PDB entry 1N34 | X-ray diffraction, 3.80 A resolution | chains A and M of the 22 polymer chains in the assembly

[Chain A]
Molecule: 16S ribosomal RNA
Source organism: Thermus thermophilus
Sequence (1522 nucleotides; row label = number of the first residue in the row; note: 42 numbers in that range are skipped by the numbering (no residue carries them; nothing is unmodelled there); a row labelled like 190A-190L holds insertion residues (190A, then the next letters in order); numbering starts at 0):
     0 UUUGUUGGAG AGUUUGAUCC UGGCUCAGGG UGAACGCUGG CGGCGUGCCU AAGACAUGCA
    60 AGUCGUGCGG G
    73 CCGCGGGGUU UU
    88 ACUCCG
    95 UGGUC
   101 AGCGGCGGAC GGGUGAGUAA CGCGUGGGU
  129A G
   130 ACCUACCCGG AAGAGGGGGA CAACCCGGGG AAACUCGGGC UAAUCCCCCA UGUGGACCCG
   190 C
190A-190L CCCUUGGGGUGU
   191 GUCCAAAGGG CUUU
   216 GCCCGCUUCC GGAUGGGCCC GCGUCCCAUC AGCUAGUUGG UGGGGUAAUG GCCCACCAAG
   276 GCGACGACGG GUAGCCGGUC UGAGAGGAUG GCCGGCCACA GGGGCACUGA GACACGGGCC
   336 CCACUCCUAC GGGAGGCAGC AGUUAGGAAU CUUCCGCAAU GGGCGCAAGC CUGACGGAGC
   396 GACGCCGCUU GGAGGAAGAA GCCCUUCGGG GUGUAAACUC CUGAA
   442 CCCGGGACGA AACCCCCGAC GA
   474 GGGGACUGAC GGUACCGGG
   494 GUAAUAGCGC CGGCCAACUC CGUGCCAGCA GCCGCGGUAA UACGGAGGGC GCGAGCGUUA
   554 CCCGGAUUCA CUGGGCGUAA AGGGCGUGUA GGCGGCCUGG GGCGUCCCAU GUGAAAGACC
   614 ACGGCUCAAC CGUGGGGGAG CGUGGGAUAC GCUCAGGCUA GACGGUGGGA GAGGGUGGUG
   674 GAAUUCCCGG AGUAGCGGUG AAAUGCGCAG AUACCGGGAG GAACGCCGAU GGCGAAGGCA
   734 GCCACCUGGU CCACCCGUGA CGCUGAGGCG CGAAAGCGUG GGGAGCAAAC CGGAUUAGAU
   794 ACCCGGGUAG UCCACGCCCU AAACGAUGCG CGCUAGGUCU CUGGGUCU
   848 CCUGGGGGCC GAAGCUAACG CGUUAAGCGC GCCGCCUGGG GAGUACGGCC GCAAGGCUGA
   908 AACUCAAAGG AAUUGACGGG GGCCCGCACA AGCGGUGGAG CAUGUGGUUU AAUUCGAAGC
   968 AACGCGAAGA ACCUUACCAG GCCUUGACAU GCUAGG
 1003A G
  1004 AACCCGGGUG AAAGCCUGGG GUGCCCC
1030A-1030D GCGA
  1031 GGGGAGCCCU AGCACAGGUG CUGCAUGGCC GUCGUCAGCU CGUGCCGUGA GGUGUUGGGU
  1091 UAAGUCCCGC AACGAGCGCA ACCCCCGCCG UUAGUUGCCA GCGGUUCGGC CGGGCACUCU
  1151 AACGGGACUG CCCGCGAAA
  1171 GCGGGAGGAA GGAGGGGACG ACGUCUGGUC AGCAUGGCCC UUACGGCCUG GGCGACACAC
  1231 GUGCUACAAU GCCCACUACA AAGCGAUGCC ACCCGGCAAC GGGGAGCUAA UCGCAAAAAG
  1291 GUGGGCCCAG UUCGGAUUGG GGUCUGCAAC CCGACCCCAU GAAGCCGGAA UCGCUAGUAA
  1351 UCGCGGAUCA G
 1361A C
  1362 CAUGCCGCGG UGAAUACGUU CCCGGGCCUU GUACACACCG CCCGUCACGC CAUGGGAGCG
  1422 GGCUCUACCC GAAGUCGCCG GG
  1446 AGCCUACGGG
  1459 CAGGCGCCGA GGGUAGGGCC CGUGACUGGG GCGAAGUCGU AACAAGGUAG CUGUACCGGA
  1519 AGGUGCGGCU GGAUCACCUC CUUUCU
Not modelled in the structure: 0-4, 1535-1538
Reported in the primary citation:
  - conformationally variable residues (order/disorder transition): G530, C1054, A1492, A1493

[Chain M]
Molecule: 30S ribosomal protein S13
Source organism: Thermus thermophilus
Reference sequence: P80377 (RS13_THET8); numbering as in UniProt (aligned over 1-126)
Sequence (126 residues; numbered 1 to 126; the number before each row is that of its first residue):
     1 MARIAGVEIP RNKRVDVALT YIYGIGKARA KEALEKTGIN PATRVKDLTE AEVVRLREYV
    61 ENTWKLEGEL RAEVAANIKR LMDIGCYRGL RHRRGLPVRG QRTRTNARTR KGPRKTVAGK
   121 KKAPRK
Not modelled in the structure: 1, 120-126

[Interface between chain A and chain M]
Pairs across the interface - 85 pairs, chain A then chain M:
  G947(A) with Arg108(M), phosphate contact; Thr109(M), phosphate contact; Arg114(M), salt bridge to the phosphate
  C948(A) with Asn106(M), base contact; Ala107(M), phosphate contact; Arg108(M), hydrogen bond to the phosphate; Thr109(M), hydrogen bond to the phosphate
  A949(A) with Gln101(M), phosphate contact; Asn106(M), hydrogen bond to the base
  U950(A) with Arg102(M), salt bridge to the phosphate; Thr105(M), base contact; Asn106(M), hydrogen bond to the base
  G951(A) with Arg102(M), salt bridge to the phosphate; Thr105(M), base contact
  U952(A) with Arg104(M), salt bridge to the phosphate; Thr105(M), base contact
  G953(A) with Arg104(M), salt bridge to the phosphate
  G954(A) with Arg104(M), hydrogen bond to the base; Gly119(M), hydrogen bond to the sugar
  G1224(A) with Arg104(M), salt bridge to the phosphate
  A1225(A) with Arg102(M), phosphate contact; Thr103(M), sugar contact
  C1226(A) with Arg91(M), salt bridge to the phosphate; Leu96(M), sugar contact; Thr103(M), hydrogen bond to the sugar; Arg104(M), base contact; Lys111(M), sugar contact
  A1227(A) with Leu96(M), phosphate contact; Lys111(M), salt bridge to the phosphate; Lys115(M), hydrogen bond to the sugar; Val117(M), sugar contact
  C1228(A) with Arg104(M), hydrogen bond to the base; Arg108(M), salt bridge to the phosphate; Lys111(M), salt bridge to the phosphate; Pro113(M), phosphate contact; Lys115(M), hydrogen bond to the phosphate; Thr116(M), hydrogen bond to the phosphate; Val117(M), sugar contact; Ala118(M), hydrogen bond to the sugar
  A1229(A) with Arg104(M), hydrogen bond to the base; Arg114(M), salt bridge to the phosphate; Thr116(M), hydrogen bond to the phosphate
  G1295(A) with Arg14(M), hydrogen bond to the sugar
  C1296(A) with Arg14(M), salt bridge to the phosphate; Arg44(M), salt bridge to the phosphate
  C1297(A) with Arg44(M), salt bridge to the phosphate
  U1302(A) with Arg14(M), hydrogen bond to the base; Val17(M), phosphate contact; Lys27(M), base contact
  A1306(A) with Thr109(M), hydrogen bond to the sugar
  U1307(A) with Gln101(M), hydrogen bond to the phosphate; Thr109(M), sugar contact
  U1308(A) with Ile78(M), phosphate contact; His92(M), phosphate contact; Pro97(M), phosphate contact; Val98(M), hydrogen bond to the phosphate; Arg99(M), base contact; Gln101(M), phosphate contact; Arg110(M), salt bridge to the phosphate
  G1309(A) with Val74(M), sugar contact; Asn77(M), hydrogen bond to the phosphate; Ile78(M), sugar contact; His92(M), salt bridge to the phosphate; Arg99(M), salt bridge to the phosphate
  G1310(A) with Asn77(M), hydrogen bond to the phosphate; Arg80(M), salt bridge to the phosphate; Arg88(M), salt bridge to the phosphate
  C1320(A) with Tyr87(M), sugar contact
  C1321(A) with Tyr87(M), sugar contact
  G1323(A) with Arg99(M), phosphate contact; Gly100(M), phosphate contact
  C1328(A) with Ala28(M), phosphate contact; Arg29(M), sugar contact
  A1329(A) with Tyr23(M), phosphate contact; Gly24(M), phosphate contact; Ile25(M), hydrogen bond to the phosphate; Gly26(M), hydrogen bond to the phosphate; Ala28(M), hydrogen bond to the phosphate; Arg29(M), hydrogen bond to the phosphate
  U1330(A) with Thr20(M), phosphate contact; Ile22(M), phosphate contact; Tyr23(M), phosphate contact; Ile25(M), hydrogen bond to the phosphate; Gly26(M), phosphate contact
  G1331(A) with Tyr23(M), phosphate contact
Other interface residues (no listed pair), chain A (34 interface residues in all): C1230, U1301, C1322, A1332
Other interface residues (no listed pair), chain M (46 interface residues in all): Lys13, Tyr21, Arg94

[Overview]
Chain A and chain M form an interface of 34 and 46 residues respectively; the contacts include 26 hydrogen
bonds and 19 salt bridges. Among the polar pairs are A949(A)-Asn106(M), U950(A)-Asn106(M) and
G954(A)-Arg104(M). The paper reports conformational variability at G530(A), C1054(A) and A1492(A) among
others.
Chain A is 16S ribosomal RNA and chain M is 30S ribosomal protein S13, both from Thermus thermophilus; the
structure, Structure of the Thermus thermophilus 30S ribosomal subunit in the presence of codon and
crystallographically disordered ..., was determined by X-ray diffraction (same publication as 1N32, 1N33 and
1N36).
